7PXC - chains D and f of the 36 polymer chains in the assembly; structure by electron microscopy, 3.84 A resolution.

== Chain D ==
Molecule: Proteasome-associated ATPase
From: Mycobacterium tuberculosis (strain ATCC 25618 / H37Rv)
UniProt: P9WQN5 (ARC_MYCTU); residues 1-609 here = UniProt positions 1-609
Amino-acid sequence (609 residues; numbered 1 to 609; the number before each row is that of its first residue):
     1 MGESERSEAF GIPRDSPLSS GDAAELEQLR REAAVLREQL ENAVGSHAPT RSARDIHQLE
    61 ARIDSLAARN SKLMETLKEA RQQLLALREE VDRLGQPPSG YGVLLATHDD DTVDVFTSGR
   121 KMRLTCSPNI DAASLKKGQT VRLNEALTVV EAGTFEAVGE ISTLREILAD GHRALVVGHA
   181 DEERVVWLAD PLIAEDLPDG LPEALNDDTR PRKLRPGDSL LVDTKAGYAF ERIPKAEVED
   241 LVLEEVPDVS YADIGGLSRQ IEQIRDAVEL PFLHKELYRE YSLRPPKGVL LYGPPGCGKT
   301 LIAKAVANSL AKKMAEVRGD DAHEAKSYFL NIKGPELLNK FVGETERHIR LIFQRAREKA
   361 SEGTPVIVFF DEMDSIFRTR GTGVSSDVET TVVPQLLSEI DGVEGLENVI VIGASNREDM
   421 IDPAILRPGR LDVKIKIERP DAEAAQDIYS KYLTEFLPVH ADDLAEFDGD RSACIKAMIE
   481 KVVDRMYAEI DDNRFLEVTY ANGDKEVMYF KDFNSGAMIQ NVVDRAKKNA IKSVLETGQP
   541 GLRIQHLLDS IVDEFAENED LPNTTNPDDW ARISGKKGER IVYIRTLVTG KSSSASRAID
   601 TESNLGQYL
Not modelled in the structure: 1-96, 194-210, 316-325, 378-389, 588-604
Small-molecule neighbours: ADP (adenosine-5'-diphosphate): D253, I254, G255, L257, P295, G296, C297, G298, K299, T300, L301, K304, D371, I448, K451, Y452, G516, A517, Q520
Swiss-Prot annotation at these positions:
  - region: Y608, L609 (Docks into pockets in the proteasome alpha-ring)
  - binding site (ATP): G296 to L301
  - cross-link: K591 (Isoglutamyl lysine isopeptide (Lys-Gln) (interchain with Q-Cter in protein Pup))
  - mutagenesis: R120 (R120A: Does not dramatically affect proteasome substrate degradation), R173 (R173E: Impairs Mpa hexamerization; when associated with A-187 and E-235), W187 (W187A: Impairs Mpa hexamerization; when associated with E-173 and E-235), K225 (K225A: Does not dramatically affect proteasome substrate degradation), K235 (K235E: Impairs Mpa hexamerization; when associated with E-173 and A-187), K299 (K299Q: Reduces both ATPase activity and ATP affinity. Abolishes proteasome substrate degradation and protection against RNI), F341 (F341A: Abolishes unfolding capacity; F341Y: No effect on unfolding capacity), V342 (V342A: Abolishes proteasome substrate degradation), D371 (D371A: Severely reduces ATPase activity. Abolishes proteasome substrate degradation and protection against RNI), E372 (E372A: Severely reduces ATPase activity. Abolishes protection against RNI; E372Q: Abolishes protection against RNI), Y608 to L609 (Retains ATPase and unfolding activities, yet abolishes proteasome substrate degradation and protection against RNI. Is also highly attenuated in mice), Y608 (Y608E/F: Abolishes proteasome substrate degradation and protection against RNI)

== Chain f ==
Molecule: Proteasome subunit alpha
From: Mycobacterium tuberculosis (strain ATCC 25618 / H37Rv)
UniProt: P9WHU1 (PSA_MYCTU); residue numbers follow UniProt; this construct covers 1-248
Amino-acid sequence (248 residues; numbered 1 to 248; the number before each row is that of its first residue):
     1 MSFPYFISPE QAMRERSELA RKGIARAKSV VALAYAGGVL FVAENPSRSL QKISELYDRV
    61 GFAAAGKFNE FDNLRRGGIQ FADTRGYAYD RRDVTGRQLA NVYAQTLGTI FTEQAKPYEV
   121 ELCVAEVAHY GETKRPELYR ITYDGSIADE PHFVVMGGTT EPIANALKES YAENASLTDA
   181 LRIAVAALRA GSADTSGGDQ PTLGVASLEV AVLDANRPRR AFRRITGSAL QALLVDQESP
   241 QSDGESSG
Not modelled in the structure: 1-7, 191-202, 235-248
Swiss-Prot annotation at these positions:
  - modified residue: S2 (N-acetylserine), T84 (Phosphothreonine), T178 (Phosphothreonine), T202 (Phosphothreonine)
  - mutagenesis: M1 to S8 (Markedly increases peptidolytic activity. Disappearance of the apparent obstruction in alpha rings. Designated open-gate mutant)

== Interface between chain D and chain f ==
Contacting residue pairs (29):
  Y500(D) with K22(f)
  A501(D) with R21(f)
  N502(D) with R21(f); A25(f); E161(f), hydrogen bond
  G503(D) with A25(f); T159(f)
  D504(D) with E161(f); P162(f)
  K505(D) with T159(f)
  V582(D) with E18(f); K22(f)
  L605(D) with K67(f)
  G606(D) with K67(f), hydrogen bond (backbone-side chain)
  Q607(D) with L50(f); K67(f); F68(f), hydrogen bond (backbone-backbone); N69(f)
  Y608(D) with R26(f); G66(f); E119(f), hydrogen bond
  L609(D) with A27(f); K28(f); N45(f); L50(f), hydrophobic; K52(f), hydrogen bond (backbone-side chain); G66(f), hydrogen bond (backbone-backbone); F68(f), hydrophobic; F71(f), hydrophobic
Other interface residues (no listed pair), chain D (14 interface residues in all): R580, Y583
Other interface residues (no listed pair), chain f (25 interface residues in all): R14, G23, Q51, A65, K116, G158

== In short ==
The interface between chain D and chain f involves 14 residues on one side and 25 on the other, with 6
hydrogen bonds. Among the polar pairs are N502(D)-E161(f), G606(D)-K67(f) and Y608(D)-E119(f). Bound to chain
D: ADP.
Chain D is Proteasome-associated ATPase and chain f is Proteasome subunit alpha, both from Mycobacterium
tuberculosis (strain ATCC 25618 / H37Rv); the structure, Substrate-engaged mycobacterial Proteasome-associated
ATPase in complex with open-gate 20S CP - composite map (state A), was determined by electron microscopy
together with 7PX9, 7PXA, 7PXB and 7PXD from the same study.
